6Q0V - chains B and D of the 5 polymer chains in the assembly; structure by X-ray diffraction, 2.90 A resolution.

[Chain B]
Molecule: DDB1- and CUL4-associated factor 15
Organism: Homo sapiens
Notes: fragment: N-terminal domain
UniProtKB: Q66K64 (DCA15_HUMAN); numbering as in UniProt (aligned over 34-260)
Amino-acid sequence (276 residues; each row starts with the number of its first residue; numbers below 1 keep their minus sign (Met-15 is residue -15)):
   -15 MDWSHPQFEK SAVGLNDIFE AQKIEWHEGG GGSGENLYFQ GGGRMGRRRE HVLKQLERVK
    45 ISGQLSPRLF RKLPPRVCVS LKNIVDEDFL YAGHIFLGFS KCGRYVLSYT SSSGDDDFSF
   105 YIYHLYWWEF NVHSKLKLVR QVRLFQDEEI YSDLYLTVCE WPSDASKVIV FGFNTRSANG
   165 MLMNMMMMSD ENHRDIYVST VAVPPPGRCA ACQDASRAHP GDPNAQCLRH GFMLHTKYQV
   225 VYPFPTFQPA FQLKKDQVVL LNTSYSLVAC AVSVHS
Disordered / not traced: -15 to 32, 98-102, 164-170, 201-207, 260
Differences from the reference sequence: initiating methionine (-15); expression tag (-14 to 33)
Ion coordination: Zn2+: Cys193, Cys196, Cys211, His214
Residues lining bound ligands: Tasisulam (P7M; N-[(5-bromothiophen-2-yl)sulfonyl]-2,4-dichlorobenzamide): Thr230, Phe231, Gln232, Pro233, Ala234, Phe235
Reported in the primary citation:
  - binding site for Tasisulam: Ala234, Phe235

[Chain D]
Molecule: RNA-binding protein 39
Organism: Homo sapiens
Notes: fragment: RRM2 domain
UniProtKB: Q14498 (RBM39_HUMAN); numbering as in UniProt (aligned over 250-332)
Amino-acid sequence (107 residues; row label = number of the first residue in the row):
   226 MGSSHHHHHH SAVDENLYFQ GGGRMRLYVG SLHFNITEDM LRGIFEPFGR IESIQLMMDS
   286 ETGRSKGYGF ITFSDSECAK KALEQLNGFE LAGRPMKVGH VTERTDA
Disordered / not traced: 226-248, 328-332
Differences from the reference sequence: initiating methionine (226); expression tag (227-249)
Residues lining bound ligands: Tasisulam (P7M; N-[(5-bromothiophen-2-yl)sulfonyl]-2,4-dichlorobenzamide): Asp264, Met265, Gly268
Reported in the primary citation:
  - mutagenesis - G268V: abolished binding to DDB1- and CUL4-associated factor 15 (chain B)

[Chain B / chain D interface]
Pairs across the interface (15; chain B residue first):
  Tyr139(B) with Glu277(D), hydrogen bond (side chain-backbone)
  Phe157(B) with Arg267(D)
  Thr159(B) with Arg275(D); Ile276(D), hydrogen bond (side chain-backbone)
  Arg160(B) with Glu271(D), salt bridge; Arg275(D)
  Ser173(B) with Arg275(D), hydrogen bond
  Glu175(B) with Arg275(D), salt bridge
  Arg178(B) with Arg267(D); Glu271(D), salt bridge
  Tyr226(B) with Pro272(D), hydrogen bond (side chain-backbone)
  Phe228(B) with Glu271(D)
  Thr230(B) with Gly268(D)
  Phe231(B) with Asp264(D)
  Pro233(B) with Asp264(D)

[Summary]
12 residues of chain B and 8 residues of chain D are in contact, with 4 hydrogen bonds and 3 salt bridges.
Among the polar pairs are Arg160(B)-Glu271(D), Glu175(B)-Arg275(D) and Arg178(B)-Glu271(D). From the paper: a
binding site for Tasisulam at Ala234(B) and Phe235(B); G268V of chain D abolishes binding to DDB1- and
CUL4-associated factor 15 (chain B).
Here chain B is DDB1- and CUL4-associated factor 15 and chain D is RNA-binding protein 39, both from Homo
sapiens. Entry 6Q0V (Structure of DDB1-DDA1-DCAF15 complex bound to tasisulam and RBM39) was determined by
X-ray diffraction, deposited together with 6Q0R and 6Q0W.
